8S5E - chains D and E of the 7 polymer chains in the assembly; structure by electron microscopy, 3.10 A resolution.

== Chain D (and E) ==
Name: ADP-ribosylation factor 1
Source organism: Saccharomyces cerevisiae
Notes: EC 3.6.5.2; chain E of this document is another copy of the same molecule, construct and numbering; everything in this record applies to it too
Reference sequence: P11076 (ARF1_YEAST); residue numbers follow UniProt; this construct covers 1-181
Amino-acid sequence (181 residues; numbered 1 to 181; the number before each row is that of its first residue):
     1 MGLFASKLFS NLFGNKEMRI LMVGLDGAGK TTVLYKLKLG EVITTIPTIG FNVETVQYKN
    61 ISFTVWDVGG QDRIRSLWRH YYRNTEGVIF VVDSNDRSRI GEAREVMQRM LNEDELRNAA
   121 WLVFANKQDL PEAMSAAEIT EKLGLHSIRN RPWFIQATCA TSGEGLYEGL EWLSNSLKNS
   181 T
Disordered / not traced: 1-15, 179-181
Ion coordination: Mg2+: T31, T48 (together with GTP-gamma-S)
Residues lining bound ligands: GTP-gamma-S (GSP; 5'-guanosine-diphosphate-monothiophosphate): L25, D26, G27, A28, G29, K30, T31, T32, T45, I46, P47, T48, G69, G70, Q71, N126, K127, D129, L130, C159, A160, T161
Swiss-Prot annotation at these positions:
  - binding site (GTP): L25 to T32, T48, G70, N126 to D129, A160, T161
  - lipidation: G2 (N-myristoyl glycine)
  - cross-link: K127 (Glycyl lysine isopeptide (Lys-Gly) (interchain with G-Cter in ubiquitin))
From the paper describing this entry:
  - self-association interface (contacts with another copy of this molecule); pairs are residue here / residue on that copy: Y35-R149 (cation-pi contact), I43, N52

== How chain D and chain E interact ==
Residue-residue contacts (8; chain D residue first):
  K36(D) with R109(E)
  K38(D) with R79(E), hydrogen bond (backbone-side chain)
  G40(D) with R109(E)
  E41(D) with R73(E), salt bridge; S76(E)
  Q57(D) with D114(E)
  N60(D) with D114(E)
  Y167(D) with N112(E)
Interface residues without a listed pair, chain D (11 interface residues in all): L39, Y58, K59, S162
Interface residues without a listed pair, chain E (7 interface residues in all): E105

== Summary ==
11 residues of chain D and 7 residues of chain E are in contact, with 1 hydrogen bond and 1 salt bridge. Polar
pairs include E41(D)-R73(E) and K38(D)-R79(E). Chain D binds GTP-gamma-S. UniProt lists 16 GTP-binding
residues on chain D. The paper reports a self-association interface involving Y35(D), I43(D) and N52(D).
Chain D and chain E are both ADP-ribosylation factor 1 (Saccharomyces cerevisiae); the structure, Cryo-EM
structure of Arf1-decorated membrane tubules, was determined by electron microscopy together with 8S5C and
8S5D from the same study.
